PDB entry 5EO0 | X-ray diffraction, 1.70 A resolution | chains A and C of the 3 polymer chains in the assembly

# Chain A
Molecule: HLA class I histocompatibility antigen, B-7 alpha chain
Source organism: Homo sapiens
Reference sequence: P01889 (1B07_HUMAN); residues 1-275 here correspond to UniProt positions 25-299 (UniProt number = residue number + 24)
Sequence (275 residues; each row starts with the number of its first residue):
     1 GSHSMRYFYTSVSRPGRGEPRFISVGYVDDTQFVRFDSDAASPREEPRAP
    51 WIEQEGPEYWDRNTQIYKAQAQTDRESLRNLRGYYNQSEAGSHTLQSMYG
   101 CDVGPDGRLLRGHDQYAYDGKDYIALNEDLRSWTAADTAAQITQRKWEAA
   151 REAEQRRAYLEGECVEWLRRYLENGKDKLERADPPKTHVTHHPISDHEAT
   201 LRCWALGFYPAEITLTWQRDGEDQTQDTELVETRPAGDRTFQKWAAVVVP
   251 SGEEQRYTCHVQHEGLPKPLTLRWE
UniProt features mapped onto this chain:
  - region: Glu-275 (Connecting peptide)
  - motif: Ser-77 to Gly-83 (Bw6 motif)
  - binding site (a peptide antigen): Asn-63, Tyr-84, Thr-143, Lys-146, Glu-152, Tyr-159, Tyr-171
  - glycosylation: Asn-86 (N-linked (GlcNAc...) asparagine)
Disulfides: Cys-101/Cys-164, Cys-203/Cys-259

# Chain C
Molecule: RFL9 peptide
Sequence (9 residues; row label = number of the first residue in the row):
     1 RPMTFKGAL

# Chain A / chain C interface
Pairs across the interface (49; chain A residue first):
  Tyr-7(A) / Arg-1(C)  hydrogen bond (side chain-backbone)
  Tyr-7(A) / Pro-2(C)
  Tyr-9(A) / Pro-2(C)
  Tyr-59(A) / Arg-1(C)  hydrogen bond (backbone-side chain)
  Arg-62(A) / Arg-1(C)
  Arg-62(A) / Thr-4(C)
  Asn-63(A) / Arg-1(C)  hydrogen bond
  Asn-63(A) / Pro-2(C)
  Ile-66(A) / Pro-2(C)  hydrophobic
  Ile-66(A) / Met-3(C)
  Ile-66(A) / Thr-4(C)
  Tyr-67(A) / Pro-2(C)
  Gln-70(A) / Lys-6(C)
  Thr-73(A) / Lys-6(C)
  Thr-73(A) / Gly-7(C)
  Thr-73(A) / Ala-8(C)
  Glu-76(A) / Ala-8(C)
  Ser-77(A) / Ala-8(C)
  Ser-77(A) / Leu-9(C)  hydrogen bond (side chain-backbone)
  Asn-80(A) / Leu-9(C)  hydrogen bond (side chain-backbone)
  Tyr-84(A) / Leu-9(C)  hydrogen bond (side chain-backbone)
  Leu-95(A) / Leu-9(C)  hydrophobic
  Tyr-99(A) / Pro-2(C)
  Tyr-99(A) / Met-3(C)  hydrogen bond (side chain-backbone)
  Tyr-99(A) / Lys-6(C)
  Asp-114(A) / Met-3(C)
  Asp-114(A) / Lys-6(C)  salt bridge
  Tyr-116(A) / Lys-6(C)
  Tyr-116(A) / Leu-9(C)  hydrophobic
  Tyr-123(A) / Leu-9(C)  hydrophobic
  Thr-143(A) / Leu-9(C)  hydrogen bond (side chain-backbone)
  Lys-146(A) / Ala-8(C)  hydrogen bond (side chain-backbone)
  Lys-146(A) / Leu-9(C)  hydrogen bond (side chain-backbone)
  Trp-147(A) / Gly-7(C)
  Trp-147(A) / Ala-8(C)  hydrogen bond (side chain-backbone)
  Trp-147(A) / Leu-9(C)  hydrophobic
  Glu-152(A) / Lys-6(C)
  Glu-152(A) / Gly-7(C)  hydrogen bond (side chain-backbone)
  Gln-155(A) / Met-3(C)
  Gln-155(A) / Phe-5(C)  hydrogen bond (side chain-backbone)
  Arg-156(A) / Met-3(C)
  Arg-156(A) / Lys-6(C)
  Arg-156(A) / Gly-7(C)
  Tyr-159(A) / Arg-1(C)  hydrogen bond (side chain-backbone)
  Tyr-159(A) / Pro-2(C)
  Tyr-159(A) / Met-3(C)  hydrophobic
  Glu-163(A) / Arg-1(C)  salt bridge
  Trp-167(A) / Arg-1(C)
  Tyr-171(A) / Arg-1(C)  hydrogen bond (side chain-backbone)
Other interface residues (no listed pair), chain A (33 interface residues in all): Met-5, Glu-45, Glu-58, Leu-81, Leu-160

# In short
Chain A and chain C form an interface of 33 and 9 residues respectively; the contacts include 15 hydrogen
bonds and 2 salt bridges. Polar contacts include Asp-114(A)/Lys-6(C), Glu-163(A)/Arg-1(C) and
Tyr-7(A)/Arg-1(C). UniProt lists 7 peptide antigen-binding residues on chain A.
Here chain A is HLA class I histocompatibility antigen, B-7 alpha chain (Homo sapiens) and chain C is RFL9
peptide. Entry 5EO0 (Crystal Structure of HLA-B0702-RFL9) was determined by X-ray diffraction, deposited
together with 5EO1.
